PDB entry 9H2H | electron microscopy, 6.10 A resolution (low resolution: residue-level contacts below are approximate; hydrogen-bond / salt-bridge calls are withheld) | chains K and N of the 22 polymer chains in the assembly

[Chain K]
Name: Occlusion-derived virus envelope protein E27
Organism: Autographa californica nucleopolyhedrovirus
Reference sequence: P41702 (E27_NPVAC); residue numbers follow UniProt; this construct covers 1-290
Sequence (290 residues; numbered 1 to 290; the number before each row is that of its first residue):
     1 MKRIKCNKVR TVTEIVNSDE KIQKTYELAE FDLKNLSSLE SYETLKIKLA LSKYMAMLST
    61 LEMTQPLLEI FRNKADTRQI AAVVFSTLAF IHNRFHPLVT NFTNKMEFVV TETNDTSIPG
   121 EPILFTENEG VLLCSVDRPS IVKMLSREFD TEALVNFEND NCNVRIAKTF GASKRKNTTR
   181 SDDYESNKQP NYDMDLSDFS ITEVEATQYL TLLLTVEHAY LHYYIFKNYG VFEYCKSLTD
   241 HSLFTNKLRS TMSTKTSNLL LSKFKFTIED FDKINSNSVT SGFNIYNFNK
Disordered / not traced: 1-6, 16-18, 157-160, 172-197, 255-257, 271-290

[Chain N]
Name: Protein C42
Organism: Autographa californica nucleopolyhedrovirus
Reference sequence: P25695 (C42_NPVAC); residue numbers follow UniProt; this construct covers 1-361
Sequence (361 residues; numbered 1 to 361; the number before each row is that of its first residue):
     1 MSAIALYLEI NKLRLKIDEP MQLAIWPQLF PLLCDEHQSV QLNTDVLINF MMHVARKSQN
    61 TILNNNAAIA SQYAAGNADV VAAPASAQPT PRPVINLFAR ANAAAPAQPS EELINMRRYR
   121 NAARKLIHHY SLNSTSSTEY KISDVVMTMI FLLRSEKYHS LFKLLETTFD DYTCRPQMTQ
   181 VQTDTLLDAV RSLLEMPSTT IDLTTVDIMR SSFARCFNSP IMRYAKIVLL QNVALQRDKR
   241 TTLEELLIER GEKIQMLQPQ QYINSGTEIP FCDDAEFLNR LLKHIDPYPL SRMYYNAANT
   301 MFYTTMENYA VSNCKFNIED YNNIFKVMEN IRKHSNKNSN DQDELNIYLG VQSSNAKRKK
   361 Y
Disordered / not traced: 1-111, 134-138, 195-197, 232-237, 255-258, 263-272, 285-287, 317-318, 326-361
Swiss-Prot annotation at these positions:
  - region: Leu32 to Glu36 (LXCXE motif)
  - motif: Lys357 to Lys360 (Nuclear localization signal)

[Interface between chain K and chain N]
Residue-residue contacts - 48 pairs, chain K then chain N:
  Thr11(K) with Asn299(N); Phe302(N)
  Thr13(K) with Tyr295(N); Ala298(N); Asn299(N)
  Ile15(K) with Tyr294(N)
  Glu20(K) with Ser291(N)
  Ile22(K) with Arg292(N); Tyr295(N)
  Gln23(K) with Tyr295(N)
  Lys24(K) with Tyr295(N); Asn299(N)
  Tyr26(K) with Asn299(N); Phe302(N); Tyr303(N)
  Glu30(K) with Tyr303(N)
  Phe31(K) with Tyr303(N); Met306(N); Ala310(N)
  Lys34(K) with Glu307(N); Ala310(N)
  Asn35(K) with Arg240(N); Ala310(N); Asn313(N)
  Ser38(K) with Val311(N)
  Val155(K) with Leu229(N)
  Asn156(K) with Leu229(N); Leu230(N); Gln231(N)
  Arg165(K) with Gln231(N)
  Phe264(K) with Leu230(N); Gln231(N)
  Lys265(K) with Leu229(N); Leu230(N); Gln231(N)
  Phe266(K) with Ile227(N); Val228(N); Leu229(N)
  Thr267(K) with Lys226(N); Ile227(N); Val228(N)
  Ile268(K) with Ala225(N); Lys226(N); Ile227(N)
  Glu269(K) with Tyr224(N); Ala225(N); Lys226(N); Val228(N)
Also at the interface, not in a pair above, chain K (23 interface residues in all): Lys168
Also at the interface, not in a pair above, chain N (24 interface residues in all): Leu290, Thr300

[In short]
23 residues of chain K and 24 residues of chain N are in contact.
Chain K is Occlusion-derived virus envelope protein E27 and chain N is Protein C42, both from Autographa
californica nucleopolyhedrovirus; the structure, AcMNPV apical cap - composite map of the C2 plug, was
determined by electron microscopy (same publication as 9H2A, 9H2B, 9H2C, 9H2J and 9H2K).
